Entry 8QYY (electron microscopy, 2.56 A resolution); this record covers chains C and G of the 7 polymer chains in the assembly.

# Chain C
Protein: Anti-phage defense ZorAB system ZorA
From: Escherichia coli
UniProt: A0A0V7WZR2 (A0A0V7WZR2_ECOLX); residues 1-434 here = UniProt positions 1-434
Chain sequence (434 residues; numbered 1 to 434; the number before each row is that of its first residue):
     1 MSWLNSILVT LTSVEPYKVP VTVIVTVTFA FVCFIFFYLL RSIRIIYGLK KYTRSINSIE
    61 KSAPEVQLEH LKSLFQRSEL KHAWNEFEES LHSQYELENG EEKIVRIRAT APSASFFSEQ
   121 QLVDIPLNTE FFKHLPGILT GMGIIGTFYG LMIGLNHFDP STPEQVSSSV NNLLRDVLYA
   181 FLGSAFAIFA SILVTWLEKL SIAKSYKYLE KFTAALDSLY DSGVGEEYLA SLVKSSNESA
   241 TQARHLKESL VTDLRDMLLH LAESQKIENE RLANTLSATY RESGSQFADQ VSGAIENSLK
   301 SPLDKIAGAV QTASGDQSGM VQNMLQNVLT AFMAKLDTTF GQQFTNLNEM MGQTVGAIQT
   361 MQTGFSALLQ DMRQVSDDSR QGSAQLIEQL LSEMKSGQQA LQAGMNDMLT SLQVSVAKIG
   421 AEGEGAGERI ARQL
Unresolved in the structure: 246-434
Ion coordination: Ca2+ site 1: Glu86, Glu89 (shared with 2 residues of chain D); Ca2+ site 2: Asp217, Tyr220 (shared with 2 residues of chain B)
Reported in the primary citation:
  - mutagenesis - L250G/L254G/L258G/L261G, L250N/L254N/L258N/L261N: decreased stability in response to TMD domain

# Chain G
Protein: Membrane protein
From: Escherichia coli
UniProt: A0A0V7WZP0 (A0A0V7WZP0_ECOLX); residues 1-246 here = UniProt positions 1-246
Chain sequence (246 residues; numbered 1 to 246; the number before each row is that of its first residue):
     1 MFGNAFGVKK RRSDEAEKPF WISYADLMTA MMVLFLVVMV ASLSSVTQRI QRAEQGEKAR
    61 GQDISRLCER LELHARNVNK NIVVDCHDNR ISFGEAGRFA HNQFFLNAEG QKALQDVVPL
   121 VLEASNSEEG KKWFKQIVIE GFTDTDGSYL YNLHLSLQRS EWVMCSLLDS RSPLQKNISA
   181 EQQLQIRKLF LAGGVSFNNA KESKEASRRV ELRMQFFGLK DKRDKADEVD FPPVVNKEVC
   241 QLVMPL
Disulfide bonds: Cys68-Cys86, Cys165-Cys240
Reported in the primary citation:
  - mutagenesis - D26N: abolished localization to ZorD
  - mutagenesis - Y151A/N152A/L155A/R159A: decreased stability

# Chain C / chain G interface
Pairs across the interface (39; chain C residue first):
  Ala111(C) with Asn4(G)
  Pro112(C) with Asn4(G)
  Ser115(C) with Asn4(G), hydrogen bond; Phe6(G); Gly7(G); Val8(G)
  Phe116(C) with Phe6(G), hydrophobic
  Glu119(C) with Lys10(G), salt bridge
  Gln120(C) with Lys9(G); Arg11(G), hydrogen bond
  Asp124(C) with Lys10(G), salt bridge
  Ile125(C) with Arg11(G)
  Glu130(C) with Arg11(G); Ser13(G)
  Lys133(C) with Ser13(G); Ala16(G)
  His134(C) with Ala16(G)
  Gly137(C) with Ile22(G)
  Thr140(C) with Ile22(G); Ser23(G)
  Gly141(C) with Ile22(G)
  Ile144(C) with Ile22(G); Asp26(G)
  Phe148(C) with Thr29(G)
  Leu151(C) with Val33(G), hydrophobic
  Thr162(C) with Gln55(G)
  Pro163(C) with Gln55(G)
  Val166(C) with Ser44(G)
  Val170(C) with Ala41(G), hydrophobic
  Leu174(C) with Val37(G), hydrophobic
  Val177(C) with Val33(G), hydrophobic; Val37(G), hydrophobic
  Phe181(C) with Ala30(G); Leu34(G), hydrophobic
  Ser184(C) with Asp26(G), hydrogen bond
  Ile188(C) with Asp26(G)
  Gly225(C) with Phe2(G)
  Glu226(C) with Phe2(G)
  Leu229(C) with Phe2(G), hydrophobic
Other interface residues (no listed pair), chain C (36 interface residues in all): Thr110, Ala114, Ser118, Gly143, Thr147, Leu173, Tyr206
Other interface residues (no listed pair), chain G (26 interface residues in all): Asp14, Glu15, Val40, Gln51, Arg52

# Overview
36 residues of chain C face 26 of chain G across their interface; the contacts include 3 hydrogen bonds and 2
salt bridges. Among the polar pairs are Glu119(C)-Lys10(G), Asp124(C)-Lys10(G) and Ser115(C)-Asn4(G). From the
paper: L250G/L254G/L258G/L261G and L250N/L254N/L258N/L261N of chain C reduce stability in response to TMD
domain; D26N of chain G abolishes localization to ZorD.
Chain C is Anti-phage defense ZorAB system ZorA and chain G is Membrane protein, both from Escherichia coli;
the structure, Zorya anti-bacteriophage defense system ZorAB, ZorA delta_435-729, ZorA tail tip deletion, was
determined by electron microscopy, deposited together with 8QYD, 8QYH and 8QYK.
